3UIO - chains A and C of the 4 polymer chains in the assembly; structure by X-ray diffraction, 2.60 A resolution.

== Chain A ==
Molecule: SUMO-conjugating enzyme UBC9
Organism: Homo sapiens
Notes: EC 6.3.2.-
Reference sequence: P63279 (UBC9_HUMAN); residues 1-158 here = UniProt positions 1-158
Chain sequence (158 residues; numbered 1 to 158; the number before each row is that of its first residue):
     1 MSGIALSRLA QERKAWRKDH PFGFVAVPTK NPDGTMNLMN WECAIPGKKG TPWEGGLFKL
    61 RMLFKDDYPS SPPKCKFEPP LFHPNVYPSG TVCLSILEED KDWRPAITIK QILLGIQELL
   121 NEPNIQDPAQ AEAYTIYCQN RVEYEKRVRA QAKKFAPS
Not modelled in the structure: 1-2
Modified residues: Cys93 (3-sulfinoalanine; CSD); Cys138 (3-sulfinoalanine; CSD)
Curated features (UniProtKB/Swiss-Prot):
  - region: Arg13 to Lys18 (Interaction with SUMO1)
  - active site: Cys93 (Glycyl thioester intermediate)
  - site: Ile4 (Interaction with RANBP2), Val25 (Interaction with RANBP2), Leu57 (Interaction with RANBP2), Asp100, Lys101 (Substrate binding)
  - modified residue: Ser2 (N-acetylserine), Lys65 (N6-acetyllysine), Ser71 (Phosphoserine)
  - cross-link (Glycyl lysine isopeptide (Lys-Gly)): Lys18 (interchain with G-Cter in SUMO2), Lys48 (interchain with G-Cter in SUMO2), Lys49 (interchain with G-Cter in SUMO1), Lys101 (interchain with G-Cter in SUMO2)
  - mutagenesis: Arg13 to Lys14 (Impairs binding to SUMO1 and catalytic activity), Arg17 to Lys18 (Impairs binding to SUMO1 and catalytic activity), Phe22 (F22A: Impairs binding to RANBP2), Val25 (V25A: Impairs binding to RANBP2), Val27 (V27A: Impairs binding to RANBP2), Glu42 (E42A: Slightly impairs binding to RANBP2), Lys48 (K48A: Slightly impairs binding to RANBP2), Glu54 (E54A: Slightly impairs binding to RANBP2), Leu57 (L57A: Impairs binding to RANBP2), Lys59 (K59A: Impairs binding to RANBP2), Arg61 (R61A: Slightly impairs binding to RANBP2), Asn85 (N85Q: Impairs catalytic activity), 4 further mutagenesis entries in UniProt

== Chain C ==
Molecule: Ran GTPase-activating protein 1
Organism: Homo sapiens
Reference sequence: P46060 (RAGP1_HUMAN); residues 419-587 here = UniProt positions 419-587
Chain sequence (171 residues; numbered 417 to 587; the number before each row is that of its first residue):
   417 SLTGEPAPVL SSPPPADVST FLAFPSPEKL LRLGPKSSVL IAQQTDTSDP EKVVSAFLKV
   477 SSVFKDEATV RMAVQDAVDA LMQKAFNSSS FNSNTFLTRL LVHMGLLKSE DKVKAIANLY
   537 GPLMALNHMV QQDYFPKALA PLLLAFVTKP NSALESCSFA RHSLLQTLYK V
Not modelled in the structure: 417-431
Differences from the reference sequence: expression tag (417-418)
Curated features (UniProtKB/Swiss-Prot):
  - motif: Leu523 to Glu526 (SUMO conjugation)
  - site (Hydrophobic interaction with UBE2I): Phe562, Lys565
  - modified residue: Ser428 (Phosphoserine), Ser435 (Phosphoserine), Thr436 (Phosphothreonine), Ser442 (Phosphoserine), Lys524 (N6-acetyllysine)
  - cross-link (Glycyl lysine isopeptide (Lys-Gly)): Lys452 (interchain with G-Cter in SUMO2), Lys524 (interchain with G-Cter in SUMO1), Lys586 (interchain with G-Cter in SUMO2)
  - mutagenesis: Lys524 (K524R: Loss of cross-link to SUMO1. Abolishes association with nuclear pores during interphase, and with mitotic spindles during mitosis)

== Chain A / chain C interface ==
Residue-residue contacts - 24 pairs, chain A then chain C:
  Lys74(A) - Glu526(C)  salt bridge
  Tyr87(A) - Lys524(C)
  Tyr87(A) - Ser525(C)  hydrogen bond (side chain-backbone)
  Tyr87(A) - Glu526(C)
  Ser89(A) - Glu526(C)  hydrogen bond
  Thr91(A) - Glu526(C)  hydrogen bond
  Cys93(A) - Lys524(C)
  Gln126(A) - Lys565(C)  hydrogen bond (backbone-side chain)
  Asp127(A) - Lys524(C)  hydrogen bond (backbone-side chain)
  Pro128(A) - Leu523(C)
  Pro128(A) - Lys524(C)
  Pro128(A) - Phe562(C)  hydrophobic
  Pro128(A) - Lys565(C)
  Ala129(A) - Lys524(C)
  Ala131(A) - Leu558(C)
  Ala131(A) - Phe562(C)  hydrophobic
  Glu132(A) - Leu558(C)
  Tyr134(A) - Ala561(C)
  Tyr134(A) - Phe562(C)  hydrophobic
  Tyr134(A) - Lys565(C)
  Thr135(A) - Pro557(C)
  Thr135(A) - Leu558(C)
  Thr135(A) - Ala561(C)
  Gln139(A) - Pro557(C)
Interface residues without a listed pair, chain A (16 interface residues in all): Ile125, Gln130
Interface residues without a listed pair, chain C (12 interface residues in all): Asn510, Thr514, Leu517

== Summary ==
16 residues of chain A and 12 residues of chain C are in contact; the contacts include 5 hydrogen bonds and 1
salt bridge. Polar pairs include Lys74(A)-Glu526(C), Tyr87(A)-Ser525(C) and Ser89(A)-Glu526(C).
Chain A is SUMO-conjugating enzyme UBC9 and chain C is Ran GTPase-activating protein 1, both from Homo
sapiens; the structure, Complex between human RanGAP1-SUMO2, UBC9 and the IR1 domain from RanBP2 containing
IR2 Motif II, was determined by X-ray diffraction (same publication as 3UIN and 3UIP).
